PDB entry 6I7P | X-ray diffraction, 3.98 A resolution | chain A

Chain A:
Protein: NS5
Organism: Zika virus
Reference sequence: A0A1B2ZC85 (A0A1B2ZC85_ZIKV); residues 1-903 here correspond to UniProt positions 2521-3423 (UniProt number = residue number + 2520)
Sequence (914 residues; row label = number of the first residue in the row; numbering starts at 0):
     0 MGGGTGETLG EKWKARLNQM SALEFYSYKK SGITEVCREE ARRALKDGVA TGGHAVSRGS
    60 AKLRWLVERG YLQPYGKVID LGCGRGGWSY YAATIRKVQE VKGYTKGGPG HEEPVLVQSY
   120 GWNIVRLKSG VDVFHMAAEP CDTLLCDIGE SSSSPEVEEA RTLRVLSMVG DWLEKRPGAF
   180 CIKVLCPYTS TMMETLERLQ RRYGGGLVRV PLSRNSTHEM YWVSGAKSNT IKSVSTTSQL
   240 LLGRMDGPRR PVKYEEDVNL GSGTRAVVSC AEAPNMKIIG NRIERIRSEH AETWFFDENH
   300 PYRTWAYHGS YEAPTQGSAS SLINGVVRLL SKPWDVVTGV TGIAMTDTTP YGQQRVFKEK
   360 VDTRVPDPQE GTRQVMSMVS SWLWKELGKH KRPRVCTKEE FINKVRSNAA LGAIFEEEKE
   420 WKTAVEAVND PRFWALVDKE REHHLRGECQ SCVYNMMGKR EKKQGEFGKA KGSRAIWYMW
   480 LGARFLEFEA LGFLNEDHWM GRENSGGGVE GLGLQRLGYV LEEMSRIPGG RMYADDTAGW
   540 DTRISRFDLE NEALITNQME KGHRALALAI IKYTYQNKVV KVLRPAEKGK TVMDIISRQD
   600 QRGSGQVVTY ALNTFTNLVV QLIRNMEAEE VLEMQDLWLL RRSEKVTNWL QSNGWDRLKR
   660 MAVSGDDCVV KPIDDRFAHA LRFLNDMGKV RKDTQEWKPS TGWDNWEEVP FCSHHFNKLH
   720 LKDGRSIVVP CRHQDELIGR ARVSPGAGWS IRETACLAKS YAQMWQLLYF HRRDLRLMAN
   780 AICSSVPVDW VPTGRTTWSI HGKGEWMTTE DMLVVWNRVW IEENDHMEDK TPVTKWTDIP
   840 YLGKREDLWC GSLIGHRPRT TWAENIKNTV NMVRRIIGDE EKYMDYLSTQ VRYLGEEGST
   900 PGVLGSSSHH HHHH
Unresolved in the structure: 0-5, 889-913
Differences from the reference sequence: initiating methionine (0); expression tag (904-913)
Ion coordination: Zn2+ site 1: E439, H443, C448, C451; Zn2+ site 2: H714, C730, C849
Small-molecule neighbours: S-adenosylhomocysteine (SAH): S56, G58, D79, G81, C82, G83, G85, G86, W87, Y103, T104, K105, H110, E111, V130, D131, V132, F133, D146, I147
What the authors report for this chain:
  - mutagenesis - Y25A/K28S/K29A: increased catalytic activity
  - mutagenesis - Y25A/K28S/K29A: abolished binding to NS5 (chain A)

Overview:
Bound to chain A: S-adenosylhomocysteine. E439, H443, C448 and C451 coordinate Zn2+ site 1. H714, C730 and
C849 form the Zn2+ site 2. The paper reports that Y25A/K28S/K29A increase catalytic activity; Y25A/K28S/K29A
abolish binding to NS5 (chain A).
Chain A is NS5 (Zika virus); the structure, Crystal structure of the full-length Zika virus NS5 protein (Human
isolate Z1106033), was determined by X-ray diffraction together with 5M2X and 5M2Z from the same study.
